8UCN - chains A and b of the 10 polymer chains in the assembly; structure by electron microscopy, 3.31 A resolution.

Chain A:
Name: Synaptic vesicular amine transporter
From: Homo sapiens
Reference sequence: Q05940 (VMAT2_HUMAN); numbering as in UniProt (aligned over 1-514)
Chain sequence (514 residues; each row starts with the number of its first residue):
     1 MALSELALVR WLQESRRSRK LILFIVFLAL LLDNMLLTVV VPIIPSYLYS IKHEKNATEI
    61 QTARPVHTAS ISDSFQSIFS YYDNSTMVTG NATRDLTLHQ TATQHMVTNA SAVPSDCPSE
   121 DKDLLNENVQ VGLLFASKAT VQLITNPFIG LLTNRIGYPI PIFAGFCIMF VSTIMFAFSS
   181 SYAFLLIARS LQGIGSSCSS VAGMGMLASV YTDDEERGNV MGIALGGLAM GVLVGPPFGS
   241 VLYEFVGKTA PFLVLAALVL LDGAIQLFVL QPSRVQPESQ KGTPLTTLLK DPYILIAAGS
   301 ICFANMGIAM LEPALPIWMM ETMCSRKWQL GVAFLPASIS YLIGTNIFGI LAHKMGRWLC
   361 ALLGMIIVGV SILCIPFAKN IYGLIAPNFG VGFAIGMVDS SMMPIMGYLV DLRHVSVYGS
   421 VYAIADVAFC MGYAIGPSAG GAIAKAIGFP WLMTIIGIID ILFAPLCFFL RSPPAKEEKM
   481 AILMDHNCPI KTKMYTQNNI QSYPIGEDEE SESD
Disordered / not traced: 1-17, 42-132, 273-277, 477-514
Ligand contacts: histamine (HSM): Ala-229, Ile-308, Glu-312, Phe-334, Ser-338, Tyr-341, Tyr-433
Curated features (UniProtKB/Swiss-Prot):
  - binding site (serotonin): Leu-228, Val-232, Asn-305, Ile-308, Glu-312, Phe-334, Tyr-341, Asp-399, Tyr-433
  - modified residue (Phosphoserine): Ser-511, Ser-513
  - glycosylation (N-linked (GlcNAc...) asparagine): Asn-84, Asn-91
  - natural variant: Pro-387 (P387L: In PKDYS2)
  - mutagenesis: Asp-33 (D33A: Abolishes dopamine uptake; D33N: Abolishes dopamine uptake. Abolishes serotonin uptake), Asn-34 (N34A: Abolishes binding to reserpine. Reduces binding to dihydrotetrabenazine. Reduces serotonin uptake; N34D: Abolishes binding to dihydrotetrabenazine. Reduces serotonin uptake ...), Leu-37 (L37A: Abolishes binding to dihydrotetrabenazine; L37F: Reduces sensitivity to tetrabenazine. Reduces fluorescent false neurotransmitter FFN206 uptake. Abolishes binding to dihydrotetrabenazine ...), Thr-38 (T38A: Abolishes binding to dihydrotetrabenazine. Abolishes dopamine uptake), Val-41 (V41A: Abolishes binding to dihydrotetrabenazine. Reduces dopamine uptake), Pro-45 (P45A: Abolishes dopamine uptake), Glu-127 (E127A: Reduces serotonin uptake), Phe-135 (F135A: Abolishes binding to dihydrotetrabenazine. Reduces sensitivity to tetrabenazine. Abolishes FFN206 uptake. Abolishes binding to dihydrotetrabenazine. Abolishes serotonin uptake), Lys-138 (K138A: Reduces dopamine uptake. Abolishes binding to dihydrotetrabenazine. Abolishes serotonin uptake), Arg-189 (R189A: Abolishes binding to dihydrotetrabenazine. Abolishes serotonin uptake; R189K: Abolishes binding to dihydrotetrabenazine. Abolishes binding to tetrabenazine. Abolishes serotonin uptake ...), Ser-196 (S196A: Reduces dopamine uptake), Met-204 (M204A: Reduces dopamine uptake), 27 further mutagenesis entries in UniProt

Chain b:
Name: Cytochrome c oxidase subunit 2
From: Komagataella pastoris
Chain sequence (236 residues; row label = number of the first residue in the row):
    14 DVPTPWGIFF QDSATPNMEG IIELHNNIMF YLVLILTFVS YILYTIIYNY SNATIVHKYM
    74 NHGQLIEIVW TTLPAVILLI IAFPSFILLY LCDEVISPAM TIKAIGLQWY WKYEYSDFIN
   134 DDGEIVEFES YVIPEELLED GQLRLLDVDA SVVVPVDTHI RFIVSSADVI HDFCVPALGV
   194 KVDASPGRLN QTSALIQREG VYYGQCSELC GVMHSAMPIK IEAVSLYEFI NWLDEQ
Metal / ion sites: dinuclear copper ion: Cys-219, Cys-223, Met-230
Ligand contacts:
  - heme a (HEA): Ile-48, Val-52, Pro-87, Leu-91
  - phosphatidylethanolamine (PTY): Phe-51, Ile-55, Tyr-72, Met-73, Gly-76, Ile-79, Val-82, Trp-83, Leu-86

How chain A and chain b interact:
Residue-residue contacts - 15 pairs, chain A then chain b:
  Tyr-243(A) with Glu-80(b), hydrogen bond (side chain-backbone); Ile-81(b), hydrogen bond (side chain-backbone)
  Glu-244(A) with Glu-80(b)
  Ala-250(A) with Thr-84(b)
  Val-254(A) with Ala-88(b), hydrophobic
  Leu-258(A) with Leu-92(b), hydrophobic; Ala-95(b), hydrophobic; Phe-99(b)
  Asp-262(A) with Phe-99(b); Tyr-103(b), hydrogen bond
  Ile-265(A) with Phe-96(b), hydrophobic; Phe-99(b), hydrophobic; Ile-100(b), hydrophobic
  Gln-266(A) with Tyr-103(b)
  Leu-270(A) with Tyr-103(b), hydrophobic
Other interface residues (no listed pair), chain A (11 interface residues in all): Ala-257, Leu-261
Other interface residues (no listed pair), chain b (13 interface residues in all): Gln-77, Leu-91, Leu-104

In short:
Chain A and chain b form an interface of 11 and 13 residues respectively, with 3 hydrogen bonds. Polar
contacts include Tyr-243(A)/Glu-80(b), Tyr-243(A)/Ile-81(b) and Asp-262(A)/Tyr-103(b). Chain A binds
histamine. Chain b binds heme a and phosphatidylethanolamine.
Chain A is Synaptic vesicular amine transporter (Homo sapiens) and chain b is Cytochrome c oxidase subunit 2
(Komagataella pastoris); the structure, Komagataella pastoris Cytochrome c oxidase in complex with human VMAT2
and Histamine, was determined by electron microscopy.
